PDB entry 6O6P | X-ray diffraction, 3.85 A resolution | chains B and D of the 4 polymer chains in the assembly

Chain B:
Name: TetR family transcriptional regulator
Organism: Mycobacterium tuberculosis
Reference sequence: O05858 (O05858_MYCTU); residue numbers follow UniProt; this construct covers 1-228
Chain sequence (248 residues; numbered -19 to 228; the number before each row is that of its first residue; numbers below 1 keep their minus sign (Met-19 is residue -19)):
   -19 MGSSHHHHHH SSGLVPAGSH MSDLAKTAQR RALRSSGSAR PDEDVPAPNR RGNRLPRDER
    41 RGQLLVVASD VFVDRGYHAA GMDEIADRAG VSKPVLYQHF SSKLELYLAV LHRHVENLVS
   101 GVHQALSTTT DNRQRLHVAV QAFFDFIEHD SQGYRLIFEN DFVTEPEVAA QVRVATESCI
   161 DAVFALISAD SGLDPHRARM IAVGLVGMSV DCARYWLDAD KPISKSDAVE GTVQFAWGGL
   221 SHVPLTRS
Not modelled in the structure: -19 to 37, 225-228
Differences from the reference sequence: expression tag (-19 to 0)
Curated features (UniProtKB/Swiss-Prot):
  - DNA-binding region: Gly61 to Phe80 (H-T-H motif)
  - mutagenesis: Leu98 (L98A: Maintains a normal dimeric structure. Has significantly lower FasR-DNA-dissociation responses to the ligand), Leu106 (L106F: Maintains a normal dimeric structure. Shows dissociation of the protein-DNA complex only at the highest acyl-CoA concentrations), Phe123 (F123A: Maintains a normal dimeric structure. Has significantly lower FasR-DNA-dissociation responses to the ligand)

Chain D:
Molecule: DNA-reverse
Sequence (25 nucleotides; each row starts with the number of its first residue):
     1 TACTGGCGAG TTCTACGTAC GGGTA
Not modelled in the structure: 24-25

Chain B / chain D interface:
Contacting residue pairs - 14 pairs, chain B then chain D:
  Ala60(B) - DC16(D)  phosphate contact
  Gly61(B) - DC16(D)  phosphate contact
  Met62(B) - DC16(D)  hydrogen bond to the phosphate
  Met62(B) - DG17(D)  phosphate contact
  Lys73(B) - DG17(D)  hydrogen bond to the base
  Lys73(B) - DT18(D)  base contact
  Pro74(B) - DT18(D)  base contact
  Pro74(B) - DA19(D)  base contact
  Tyr77(B) - DC16(D)  sugar contact
  Tyr77(B) - DG17(D)  hydrogen bond to the phosphate
  Tyr77(B) - DT18(D)  base contact
  Ser82(B) - DG17(D)  hydrogen bond to the phosphate
  Lys83(B) - DC16(D)  salt bridge to the phosphate
  Lys83(B) - DG17(D)  hydrogen bond to the phosphate
Also at the interface, not in a pair above, chain B (9 interface residues in all): Asp63

In short:
9 residues of chain B and 4 residues of chain D are in contact; the contacts include 5 hydrogen bonds and 1
salt bridge. Among the polar pairs are Lys73(B)-DG17(D), Met62(B)-DC16(D) and Tyr77(B)-DG17(D). Curated
annotation (UniProt) lists 3 mutagenesis sites on chain B.
Here chain B is TetR family transcriptional regulator (Mycobacterium tuberculosis) and chain D is DNA-reverse.
Entry 6O6P (Structure of the regulator FasR from Mycobacterium tuberculosis in complex with DNA) was
determined by X-ray diffraction, deposited together with 6O6N and 6O6O.
